4UO3 - chains A and E of the 6 polymer chains in the assembly; structure by X-ray diffraction, 2.87 A resolution.

[Chain A (and E)]
Name: H3 haemagglutinin HA1 chain
From: Influenza A virus
Notes: chain E of this document is another copy of the same molecule, construct and numbering; everything in this record applies to it too
UniProt: C3TUR9 (C3TUR9_9INFA); residues 3-329 here correspond to UniProt positions 20-346 (UniProt number = residue number + 17)
Sequence (327 residues; each row starts with the number of its first residue):
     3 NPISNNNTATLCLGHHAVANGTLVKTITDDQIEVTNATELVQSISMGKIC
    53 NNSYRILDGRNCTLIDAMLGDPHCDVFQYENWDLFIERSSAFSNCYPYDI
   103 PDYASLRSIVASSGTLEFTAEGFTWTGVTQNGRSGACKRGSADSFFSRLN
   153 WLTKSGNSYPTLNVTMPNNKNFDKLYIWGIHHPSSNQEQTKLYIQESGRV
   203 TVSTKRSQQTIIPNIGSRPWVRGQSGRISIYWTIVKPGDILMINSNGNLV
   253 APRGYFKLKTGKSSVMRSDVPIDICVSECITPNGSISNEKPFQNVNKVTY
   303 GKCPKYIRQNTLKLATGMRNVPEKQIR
Unresolved in the structure: 3, 327-329 (chain E: 326-329)
Cystine bridges: Cys52-Cys277, Cys64-Cys76, Cys97-Cys139, Cys281-Cys305
Glycans and other covalent adducts: glycan linked to Asn8, Asn165; N-acetylglucosamine (NAG) linked to Asn38, Asn63, Asn285
Construct notes: engineered mutation Thr30 (Ser47 in C3TUR9)
Reported in the primary citation:
  - specificity-determining residues: Trp222

[Chain A / chain E interface]
Contacting residue pairs - 22 pairs, chain A then chain E:
  Asn165(A) - Ser219(E)
  Arg201(A) - Ile217(E)  hydrogen bond (side chain-backbone)
  Thr203(A) - Arg220(E)
  Ser205(A) - Arg220(E)
  Ser205(A) - Pro221(E)
  Thr206(A) - Pro221(E)
  Thr206(A) - Arg229(E)  hydrogen bond (backbone-side chain)
  Lys207(A) - Val223(E)
  Lys207(A) - Arg229(E)
  Arg208(A) - Asp101(E)
  Gln210(A) - Asp101(E)  hydrogen bond
  Gln210(A) - His184(E)
  Gln210(A) - Arg220(E)  hydrogen bond
  Gln210(A) - Arg229(E)
  Gln210(A) - Ser231(E)  hydrogen bond
  Thr212(A) - Asn216(E)
  Ile242(A) - Pro221(E)
  Met244(A) - Ser219(E)
  Met244(A) - Arg220(E)
  Met244(A) - Pro221(E)
  Asn246(A) - Gly218(E)
  Asn246(A) - Ser219(E)
Also at the interface, not in a pair above, chain A (13 interface residues in all): Ile214
Also at the interface, not in a pair above, chain E (12 interface residues in all): Tyr100

[Summary]
The interface between chain A and chain E involves 13 residues on one side and 12 on the other, with 5
hydrogen bonds. Polar pairs include Arg201(A)-Ile217(E), Thr206(A)-Arg229(E) and Gln210(A)-Asp101(E).
Covalently linked N-acetylglucosamine: at Asn38(A), Asn63(A) and Asn285(A). The paper reports the specificity
determinant Trp222(A).
Chain A and chain E are both H3 haemagglutinin HA1 chain (Influenza A virus); the structure, Structure of the
A_Equine_Richmond_07 H3 haemagglutinin mutant Ser30Thr, was determined by X-ray diffraction, deposited
together with 4UNW, 4UNX, 4UNY, 4UNZ, 4UO0, 4UO1 and 8 further entries.
